Entry 6FQ1 (X-ray diffraction, 1.31 A resolution); this record covers chain A.

# Chain A
Molecule: Insulin-like growth factor 2 mRNA-binding protein 3
Source organism: Homo sapiens
UniProtKB: O00425 (IF2B3_HUMAN); residues 1-161 here = UniProt positions 1-161
Sequence (170 residues; numbered -2 to 167; the number before each row is that of its first residue; numbers below 1 keep their minus sign (Gly-2 is residue -2)):
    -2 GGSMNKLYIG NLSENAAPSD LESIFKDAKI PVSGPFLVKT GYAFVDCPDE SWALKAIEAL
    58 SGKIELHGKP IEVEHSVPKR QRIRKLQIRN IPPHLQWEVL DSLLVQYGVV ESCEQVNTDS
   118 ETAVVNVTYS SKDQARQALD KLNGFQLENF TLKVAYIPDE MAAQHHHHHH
Not modelled in the structure: -2 to -1, 164-167
Construct notes: expression tag (-2 to 0, 162-167)
Reported in the primary citation:
  - contacts within the chain: Glu55-Thr115 (hydrogen bond), Glu55-Ser117, His72-Gln84 (hydrogen bond), Gln78-Asp156 (hydrogen bond), Arg81-Asp156 (salt bridge)

# Overview
The paper reports contacts within the chain involving Glu55, Thr115 and Ser117 among others.
Chain A is Insulin-like growth factor 2 mRNA-binding protein 3 (Homo sapiens); the structure, Crystal
structure of the RRM12 domain of IMP3, was determined by X-ray diffraction (same publication as 6FQR and
6GX6).
